PDB entry 9B42 | electron microscopy, 3.50 A resolution | chains S and K of the 19 polymer chains in the assembly

# Chain S
Molecule: gp32 Sheath
Source organism: Pseudomonas virus Pa193
Reference sequence: A0A5P1KVA0 (A0A5P1KVA0_9CAUD); numbering as in UniProt (aligned over 1-504)
Sequence (504 residues; each row starts with the number of its first residue):
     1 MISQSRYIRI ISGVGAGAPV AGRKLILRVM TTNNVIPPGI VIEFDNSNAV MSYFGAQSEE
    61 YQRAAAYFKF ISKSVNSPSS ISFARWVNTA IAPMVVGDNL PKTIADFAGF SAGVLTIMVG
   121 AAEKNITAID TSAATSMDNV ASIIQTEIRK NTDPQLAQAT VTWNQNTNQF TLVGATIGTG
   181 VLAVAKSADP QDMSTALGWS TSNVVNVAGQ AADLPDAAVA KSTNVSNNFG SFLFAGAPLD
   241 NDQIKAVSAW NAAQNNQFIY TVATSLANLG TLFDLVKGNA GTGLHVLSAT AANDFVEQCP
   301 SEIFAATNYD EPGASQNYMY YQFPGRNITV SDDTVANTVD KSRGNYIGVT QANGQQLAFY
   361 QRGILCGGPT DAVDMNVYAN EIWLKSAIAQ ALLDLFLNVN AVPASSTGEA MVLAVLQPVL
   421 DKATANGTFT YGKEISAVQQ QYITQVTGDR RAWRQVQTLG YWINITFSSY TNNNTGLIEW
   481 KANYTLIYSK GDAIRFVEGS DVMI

# Chain K
Molecule: gp30 Gateway
Source organism: Pseudomonas virus Pa193
Reference sequence: A0A5P1KVE6 (A0A5P1KVE6_9CAUD); numbering as in UniProt (aligned over 1-183)
Sequence (183 residues; each row starts with the number of its first residue):
     1 MFDGELIAKM VVELNAAMTS AQEALQFPDF EVVQKAQPTQ QGTSTRPTIF FQKLFDIPRG
    61 WPATDWHLDN TTRKYVEITR QHVETTFQIS SLHWQNPEIT HVVTASDIAN YVRAYFQARS
   121 TIERVKELDF LILRVSQISN EAFENDNHQF EFHPSFDMVV TYNQYIRLYE NAAYSADGVL
   181 IGV

# Chain S / chain K interface
Contacting residue pairs (56; chain S residue first):
  Glu381(S) - Leu180(K)
  Leu384(S) - Leu180(K)  hydrophobic
  Lys385(S) - Gly178(K)
  Lys385(S) - Leu180(K)
  Leu392(S) - Ala176(K)  hydrophobic
  Phe396(S) - Ala173(K)
  Phe396(S) - Tyr174(K)  hydrophobic
  Asn400(S) - Leu68(K)
  Asn400(S) - Tyr75(K)  hydrogen bond (backbone-side chain)
  Ala401(S) - Tyr75(K)  hydrogen bond (backbone-side chain)
  Ala401(S) - Ala172(K)  hydrophobic
  Ala401(S) - Ala173(K)
  Ala401(S) - Tyr174(K)  hydrophobic
  Val402(S) - Tyr75(K)
  Val402(S) - Asn171(K)
  Val402(S) - Ala173(K)
  Pro403(S) - Trp66(K)
  Pro403(S) - Tyr75(K)
  Pro403(S) - Asn171(K)
  Ala404(S) - Asn171(K)  hydrogen bond (backbone-backbone)
  Ser405(S) - Glu170(K)  hydrogen bond
  Thr407(S) - Trp66(K)
  Gln439(S) - Val183(K)
  Tyr442(S) - Ile181(K)
  Tyr442(S) - Val183(K)
  Ile443(S) - Val183(K)
  Phe467(S) - Ala173(K)  hydrophobic
  Leu477(S) - Thr72(K)
  Leu477(S) - Arg73(K)
  Glu479(S) - Arg73(K)
  Glu479(S) - Ala172(K)
  Glu479(S) - Ala173(K)
  Glu479(S) - Tyr174(K)
  Trp480(S) - Asn171(K)
  Trp480(S) - Ala172(K)
  Trp480(S) - Ala173(K)
  Lys481(S) - Ser175(K)
  Lys481(S) - Asp177(K)  salt bridge
  Ala482(S) - Ser175(K)  hydrogen bond (backbone-backbone)
  Ala482(S) - Ala176(K)  hydrophobic
  Ala482(S) - Asp177(K)
  Asn483(S) - Asp177(K)  hydrogen bond
  Tyr484(S) - Asp177(K)
  Tyr484(S) - Gly178(K)
  Tyr484(S) - Val179(K)  hydrogen bond (backbone-backbone)
  Thr485(S) - Val179(K)
  Leu486(S) - Val179(K)  hydrogen bond (backbone-backbone)
  Leu486(S) - Leu180(K)  hydrophobic
  Leu486(S) - Ile181(K)
  Ile487(S) - Ile181(K)  hydrophobic
  Tyr488(S) - Ile181(K)  hydrogen bond (backbone-backbone)
  Tyr488(S) - Gly182(K)
  Tyr488(S) - Val183(K)  hydrogen bond (backbone-backbone)
  Ser489(S) - Val183(K)
  Lys490(S) - Gly182(K)
  Lys490(S) - Val183(K)
Interface residues without a listed pair, chain S (30 interface residues in all): Ile435

# Overview
30 residues of chain S and 19 residues of chain K are in contact; the contacts include 10 hydrogen bonds and 1
salt bridge. Among the polar pairs are Lys481(S)-Asp177(K), Asn400(S)-Tyr75(K) and Ala401(S)-Tyr75(K).
Chain S is gp32 Sheath and chain K is gp30 Gateway, both from Pseudomonas virus Pa193; the structure,
Pseudomonas phage Pa193 neck and extended tail (collar, gateway, tail tube, and sheath proteins), was
determined by electron microscopy together with 9B40 and 9B41 from the same study.
